PDB entry 7PU9 | X-ray diffraction, 2.28 A resolution | chain A

# Chain A
Name: Calmodulin-1
Source organism: Homo sapiens
Reference sequence: P0DP23 (CALM1_HUMAN); residues 1-148 here correspond to UniProt positions 2-149 (UniProt number = residue number + 1)
Chain sequence (148 residues; each row starts with the number of its first residue):
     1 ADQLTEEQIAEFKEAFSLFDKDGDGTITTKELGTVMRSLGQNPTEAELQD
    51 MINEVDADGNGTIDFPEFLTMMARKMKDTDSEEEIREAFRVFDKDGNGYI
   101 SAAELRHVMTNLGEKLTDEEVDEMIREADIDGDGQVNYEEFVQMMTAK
Disordered / not traced: 1-3, 148
Curated features (UniProtKB/Swiss-Prot):
  - binding site (Ca(2+)): Asp20, Asp22, Asp24, Thr26, Glu31, Asp56, Asp58, Asn60, Thr62, Glu67, Asp93, Asp95, Asn97, Tyr99, Glu104, Asp129, Asp131, Asp133, Gln135, Glu140
  - modified residue: Ala1 (N-acetylalanine), Lys21 (N6-acetyllysine), Thr44 (Phosphothreonine), Ser81 (Phosphoserine), Lys94 (N6-acetyllysine), Tyr99 (Phosphotyrosine), Ser101 (Phosphoserine), Thr110 (Phosphothreonine), Lys115 (N6,N6,N6-trimethyllysine), Tyr138 (Phosphotyrosine)
  - cross-link: Lys21 (Glycyl lysine isopeptide (Lys-Gly) (interchain with G-Cter in SUMO2))
Metal / ion sites: Ca2+ site 1: Asp20, Asp22, Asp24, Thr26, Glu31; Ca2+ site 2: Asp56, Asp58, Asn60, Thr62, Glu67; Ca2+ site 3: Asp93, Asp95, Asn97, Tyr99, Glu104; Ca2+ site 4: Asp129, Asp131, Asp133, Gln135, Glu140
Residues lining bound ligands:
  - CDZ (85H; 1-[bis(4-chlorophenyl)methyl]-3-[(2R)-2-(2,4-dichlorophenyl)-2-[(2,4-dichlorophenyl)methoxy]ethyl]imidazole), molecule 1: Gln8, Glu11, Phe12, Glu14, Ala15, Leu18, Phe19, Phe68, Met72, Met76, Phe92, Ile100, Leu105, Met109, Met124, Ile125, Ala128, Val136, Phe141, Met144, Met145, Thr146, Ala147
  - CDZ (85H), molecule 2: Phe19, Ile27, Leu32, Met36, Leu39, Gln41, Met51, Ile52, Ile63, Phe68, Met71, Met72, Lys75, Met76, Ser81, Glu84, Ile85, Glu87, Ala88, Met145, Thr146

# Summary
Ligands of chain A: CDZ. Asp20, Asp22, Asp24, Thr26 and Glu31 coordinate Ca2+ site 1. Asp56, Asp58, Asn60,
Thr62 and Glu67 form the Ca2+ site 2. From UniProt: 20 Ca2+-binding residues.
Chain A is Calmodulin-1 (Homo sapiens); the structure, Crystal structure of CaM in complex with CDZ (form 2),
was determined by X-ray diffraction (same publication as 7PSZ).
